PDB entry 7LVR | electron microscopy, 2.90 A resolution | chains B and K of the 3 polymer chains in the assembly

# Chain B
Protein: Tubulin beta-2B chain
From: Sus scrofa
UniProtKB: A0A287AGU7 (A0A287AGU7_PIG); residue numbers follow UniProt; this construct covers 1-445
Chain sequence (445 residues; numbered 1 to 445; the number before each row is that of its first residue):
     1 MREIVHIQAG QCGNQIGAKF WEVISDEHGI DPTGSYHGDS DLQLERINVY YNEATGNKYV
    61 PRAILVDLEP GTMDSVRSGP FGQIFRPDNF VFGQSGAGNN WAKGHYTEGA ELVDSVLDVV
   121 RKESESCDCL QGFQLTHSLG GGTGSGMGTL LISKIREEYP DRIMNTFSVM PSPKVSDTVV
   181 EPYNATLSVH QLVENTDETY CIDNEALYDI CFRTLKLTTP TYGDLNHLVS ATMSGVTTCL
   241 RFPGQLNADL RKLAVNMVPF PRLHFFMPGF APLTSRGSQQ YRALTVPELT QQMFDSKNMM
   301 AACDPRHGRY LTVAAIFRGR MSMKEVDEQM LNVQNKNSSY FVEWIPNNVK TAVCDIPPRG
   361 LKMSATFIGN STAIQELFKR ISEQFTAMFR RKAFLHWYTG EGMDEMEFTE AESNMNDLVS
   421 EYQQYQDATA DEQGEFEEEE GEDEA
Unresolved in the structure: 435-445
Ligand contacts:
  - GDP (guanosine-5'-diphosphate): Gly10, Gln11, Cys12, Gln15, Asp67, Glu69, Ala97, Gly98, Asn99, Ser138, Gly140, Gly141, Gly142, Thr143, Gly144, Val169, Asp177, Thr178, Asn204, Tyr222, Asn226
  - GTP (guanosine-5'-triphosphate): Gln245, Leu246, Lys252
  - taxol (TA1): Glu22, Val23, Asp26, Glu27, Leu215, Leu217, Asp224, His227, Leu228, Ala231, Ser234, Phe270, Pro272, Leu273, Thr274, Arg276, Gln279, Arg318, Pro358, Arg359, Gly360, Leu361

# Chain K
Protein: Kinesin-like protein KIF14
From: Mus musculus
UniProtKB: L0N7N1 (KIF14_MOUSE); numbering as in UniProt (aligned over 391-743)
Chain sequence (358 residues; numbered -4 to 743; 390 numbers in that range are skipped by the numbering (no residue carries them; nothing is unmodelled there); the number before each row is that of its first residue; numbers below 1 keep their minus sign (Gly-4 is residue -4)):
    -4 GPLGS
   391 NSQVTVAVRV RPFSKREKTE KASQVVFTNG EEITVEHPDM KQVYSFIYDV SFWSFDECHP
   451 GYASQTTVYE TLAAPLLDRA FEGYNTCLFA YGQTGSGKSY TMMGLNEEPG IIPRFCEDLF
   511 AQIAKKQTSE VSYHLEMSFF EVYNEKIHDL LVCKGENGQR KQPLRAREHP VSGPYVEGLS
   571 MNVVSSYSDI QSWLELGNKQ RATAATGMND KSSRSHSVFT LVMTQTKTEV VEGEEHDHRI
   631 TSRINLVDLA GSERCSTAHS SGQRLKEGVS INKSLLTLGK VISALSEQAN GKRVFIPYRE
   691 STLTWLLKES LGGNSKTAMI ATVSPAASNI EETLSTLRYA TQARLIVNIA KVN
Unresolved in the structure: -4 to -3
Sequence notes: expression tag (-4 to 0)
Ion coordination: Mg2+: Ser489, Ser603 (together with ADP)
Ligand contacts:
  - ADP (adenosine-5'-diphosphate): Arg399, Arg401, Pro402, Ser444, Tyr452, Gly485, Ser486, Gly487, Lys488, Ser489, Tyr490, Asn599, Ser602, Ser603
  - aluminium fluoride (AF3): Gln483, Thr484, Gly485, Lys488, Ser489, Asn599, Ser602, Ser603, Asp638, Leu639, Ala640, Gly641, Glu643
UniProt features mapped onto this chain:
  - binding site (ATP): Gly482 to Ser489

# Chain B / chain K interface
Pairs across the interface (20; chain B residue first):
  Pro261(B) with Glu690(K)
  Arg262(B) with Arg689(K)
  Asp404(B) with Arg557(K), salt bridge
  Met406(B) with Arg557(K); Glu558(K); Tyr565(K), hydrogen bond
  Thr409(B) with Pro560(K)
  Glu410(B) with Arg557(K), salt bridge; Glu558(K), hydrogen bond (side chain-backbone)
  Ser413(B) with Glu558(K), hydrogen bond; Arg689(K), hydrogen bond
  Asn414(B) with Arg689(K), hydrogen bond
  Asp417(B) with Phe685(K); Arg689(K), salt bridge
  Ser420(B) with Phe685(K)
  Glu421(B) with Phe685(K); Glu690(K)
  Gln424(B) with Arg683(K); Phe685(K)
  Asp427(B) with Arg683(K), salt bridge
Other interface residues (no listed pair), chain B (17 interface residues in all): Glu157, Glu194, Phe260, Asp431
Other interface residues (no listed pair), chain K (13 interface residues in all): Lys536, Arg555, His559, Lys670, Lys682

# In short
17 residues of chain B and 13 residues of chain K are in contact, with 5 hydrogen bonds and 4 salt bridges.
Polar pairs include Asp404(B)-Arg557(K), Glu410(B)-Arg557(K) and Asp417(B)-Arg689(K). Ligands of chain B: GTP,
GDP and taxol. Bound to chain K: aluminium fluoride and ADP.
Chain B is Tubulin beta-2B chain (Sus scrofa) and chain K is Kinesin-like protein KIF14 (Mus musculus); the
structure, KIF14[391-743] - ADP-AlFx closed state class in complex with a microtubule, was determined by
electron microscopy (same publication as 6WWE, 6WWF, 6WWG, 6WWH, 6WWI, 6WWJ and 13 further entries).
